PDB entry 2MG5 | solution NMR | chains A and B

[Chain A]
Molecule: Calmodulin
Organism: Homo sapiens
UniProt: P62158 (CALM_HUMAN); residues 1-148 here correspond to UniProt positions 2-149 (UniProt number = residue number + 1)
Chain sequence (148 residues; row label = number of the first residue in the row):
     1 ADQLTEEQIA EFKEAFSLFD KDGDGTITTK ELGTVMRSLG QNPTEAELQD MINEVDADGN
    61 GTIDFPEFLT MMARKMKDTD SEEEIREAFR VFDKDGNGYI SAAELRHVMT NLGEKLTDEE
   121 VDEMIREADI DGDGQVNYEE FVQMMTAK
What the authors report for this chain:
  - conformationally variable residues (helix shift): E7, E127

[Chain B]
Molecule: target peptide
Chain sequence (16 residues; each row starts with the number of its first residue):
   495 TFKEVANAVK ISASLM
Modified residues: T495 (phosphothreonine; TPO)
What the authors report for this chain:
  - post-translational modification sites: T495

[Interface between chain A and chain B]
Residue-residue contacts - 48 pairs, chain A then chain B:
  E11(A) with E498(B)
  F12(A) with N501(B)
  L18(A) with A502(B)
  F19(A) with A502(B)
  V35(A) with S506(B)
  M36(A) with L509(B); M510(B)
  L39(A) with M510(B)
  Q41(A) with M510(B)
  L48(A) with L509(B)
  F68(A) with I505(B)
  M72(A) with K504(B); I505(B); A507(B); S508(B)
  K75(A) with S508(B)
  E84(A) with K504(B); A507(B)
  I85(A) with K504(B)
  E87(A) with V503(B); A507(B); M510(B)
  A88(A) with V503(B)
  V91(A) with V503(B)
  F92(A) with F496(B); V499(B); V503(B)
  I100(A) with F496(B)
  E104(A) with F496(B)
  L105(A) with F496(B)
  M109(A) with T495(B)
  M124(A) with T495(B); F496(B)
  I125(A) with F496(B)
  E127(A) with T495(B); K497(B); E498(B)
  A128(A) with F496(B)
  V136(A) with F496(B)
  F141(A) with F496(B)
  M144(A) with F496(B); K497(B); A500(B)
  M145(A) with K504(B)
  K148(A) with K497(B); E498(B); N501(B); K504(B)
Other interface residues (no listed pair), chain A (34 interface residues in all): S38, M76, A147
The authors on this interface:
  - specific contacts: M124(A)-T495(B), E127(A)-T495(B)

[Summary]
The interface between chain A and chain B involves 34 residues on one side and 16 on the other. The paper
describes contacts between M124(A) and T495(B) and E127(A) and T495(B). From the paper: a modification site at
T495(B); conformational variability at E7(A) and E127(A).
Here chain A is Calmodulin (Homo sapiens) and chain B is target peptide. Entry 2MG5 (Solution Structure of
Calmodulin bound to the target peptide of Endothelial Nitrogen Oxide Synthase phosphorylated at ...) was
determined by solution NMR.
